5F5V - chains A and B of the 3 polymer chains in the assembly; structure by X-ray diffraction, 3.10 A resolution.

== Chain A ==
Molecule: Prp38
Source organism: Chaetomium thermophilum (strain DSM 1495 / CBS 144.50 / IMI 039719)
Notes: fragment: ntr
Reference sequence: G0S1D3 (G0S1D3_CHATD); residue numbers follow UniProt; this construct covers 2-220
Chain sequence (223 residues; numbered -2 to 220; the number before each row is that of its first residue; numbers below 1 keep their minus sign (Gly-2 is residue -2)):
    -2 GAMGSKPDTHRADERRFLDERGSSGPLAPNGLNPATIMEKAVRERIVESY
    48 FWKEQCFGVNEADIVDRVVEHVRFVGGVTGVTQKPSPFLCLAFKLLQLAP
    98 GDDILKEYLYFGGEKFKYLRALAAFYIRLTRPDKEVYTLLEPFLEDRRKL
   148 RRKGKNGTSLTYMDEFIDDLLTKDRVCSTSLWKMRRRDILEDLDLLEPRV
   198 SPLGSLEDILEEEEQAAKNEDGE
Unresolved in the structure: -2 to 18, 220
Differences from the reference sequence: expression tag (-2 to 1)

== Chain B ==
Molecule: Putative uncharacterized protein
Source organism: Chaetomium thermophilum (strain DSM 1495 / CBS 144.50 / IMI 039719)
Reference sequence: G0SHD7 (G0SHD7_CHATD); residue numbers follow UniProt; this construct covers 217-296
Chain sequence (84 residues; numbered 213 to 296; the number before each row is that of its first residue):
   213 GAMGTTDDVDPEAEYAAWKLRELRRLRRERDAIEARERELAELERRRNLT
   263 EEERRAEDEAHLAKQKAEKESRGKMGYLQKYFHR
Unresolved in the structure: 213-216, 279-296
Differences from the reference sequence: expression tag (213-216)

== Interface between chain A and chain B ==
Pairs across the interface (31; chain A residue first):
  Lys114(A) with Thr217(B), hydrogen bond (side chain-backbone); Asp219(B), salt bridge
  Leu141(A) with Trp230(B), hydrogen bond (backbone-side chain); Glu234(B); Arg237(B), hydrogen bond (backbone-side chain)
  Glu142(A) with Trp230(B), hydrogen bond (backbone-side chain)
  Arg144(A) with Glu226(B), salt bridge; Tyr227(B); Trp230(B); Arg233(B)
  Arg145(A) with Asp219(B)
  Lys146(A) with Thr218(B), hydrogen bond (side chain-backbone); Asp219(B); Glu226(B), salt bridge
  Arg148(A) with Thr217(B)
  Tyr159(A) with Arg233(B)
  Asp161(A) with Trp230(B); Arg233(B), salt bridge; Arg237(B), salt bridge
  Asp165(A) with Arg237(B); Arg240(B), salt bridge
  Thr169(A) with Arg240(B)
  Arg183(A) with Arg248(B)
  Arg196(A) with Glu234(B), salt bridge; Leu238(B); Glu241(B), salt bridge
  Ser198(A) with Glu234(B)
  Leu203(A) with Leu238(B), hydrophobic; Arg239(B); Arg242(B)
  Glu210(A) with Lys231(B), salt bridge
Other interface residues (no listed pair), chain A (22 interface residues in all): Asp143, Glu162, Asp185, Pro199, Leu200, Ile206
Other interface residues (no listed pair), chain B (19 interface residues in all): Val221, Pro223, Leu235

== In short ==
22 residues of chain A face 19 of chain B across their interface; the contacts include 5 hydrogen bonds and 9
salt bridges. Polar pairs include Lys114(A)-Asp219(B), Arg144(A)-Glu226(B) and Lys146(A)-Glu226(B).
Chain A is Prp38 and chain B is Putative uncharacterized protein, both from Chaetomium thermophilum (strain
DSM 1495 / CBS 144.50 / IMI 039719); the structure, Crystal structure of the Snu23-Prp38-MFAP1(217-296)
complex of Chaetomium thermophilum, was determined by X-ray diffraction together with 5F5U, 5F5S and 5F5T from
the same study.
